8P9D - chains D and F of the 6 polymer chains in the assembly; structure by X-ray diffraction, 2.70 A resolution.

# Chain D
Protein: Tumor protein p73
Source organism: Homo sapiens
UniProtKB: O15350 (P73_HUMAN); numbering as in UniProt (aligned over 351-398)
Amino-acid sequence (50 residues; numbered 349 to 398; the number before each row is that of its first residue):
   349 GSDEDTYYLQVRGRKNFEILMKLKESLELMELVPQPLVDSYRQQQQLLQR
Not modelled in the structure: 349-351, 398
Sequence notes: expression tag (349-350); conflict Lys363 (Glu in O15350)

# Chain F
Protein: Darpin 1810 A2
Source organism: Lama glama
Notes: antibody fragment or engineered binder
Amino-acid sequence (126 residues; numbered 1 to 126; the number before each row is that of its first residue):
     1 GSDLGKKLLEAAINGQLDEVRILMANGADVNAADALGVTPLHLAAVWGHL
    51 EIVEVLLKAGADVNAQDQHGNTPLHLAAWAGHLEIVEVLLKHGADVNAQD
   101 KFGKTPFDLAIDNGNKDIAEVLQKAA
Not modelled in the structure: 1

# Interface between chain D and chain F
Contacting residue pairs (24; chain D residue first):
  Leu380(D) with Trp47(F)
  Pro382(D) with Val46(F), hydrophobic; Trp47(F); Trp79(F), hydrophobic
  Gln383(D) with Trp79(F)
  Pro384(D) with Asn71(F), hydrogen bond (backbone-side chain); Leu76(F), hydrophobic; Trp79(F), hydrophobic
  Leu385(D) with Val38(F), hydrophobic
  Asp387(D) with His69(F), salt bridge; Phe102(F)
  Ser388(D) with Leu36(F); Asp67(F), hydrogen bond; Gln68(F); His69(F), hydrogen bond (side chain-backbone); Asn71(F)
  Tyr389(D) with Leu36(F), hydrophobic
  Gln391(D) with Gln68(F); His69(F), hydrogen bond; Lys101(F)
  Gln392(D) with Ala35(F), hydrogen bond (side chain-backbone); Leu36(F); Gln68(F), hydrogen bond
  Leu395(D) with Gln68(F)
Also at the interface, not in a pair above, chain F (15 interface residues in all): Leu43, Leu109

# Summary
Chain D and chain F form an interface of 11 and 15 residues respectively, with 6 hydrogen bonds and 1 salt
bridge. Among the polar pairs are Asp387(D)-His69(F), Pro384(D)-Asn71(F) and Ser388(D)-Asp67(F).
Chain D is Tumor protein p73 (Homo sapiens) and chain F is Darpin 1810 A2 (Lama glama); the structure, Crystal
structure of p63-p73 heterotetramer (tetramerisation domain) in complex with darpin 1810 A2, was determined by
X-ray diffraction together with 8P9C and 8P9E from the same study.
